PDB entry 4B9W | X-ray diffraction, 2.10 A resolution | chains A and P of the 4 polymer chains in the assembly

Chain A:
Molecule: Tudor domain-containing protein 1
From: Mus musculus
Notes: fragment: extended tudor domain td3, residues 692-892
UniProtKB: Q99MV1 (TDRD1_MOUSE); residues 692-892 here = UniProt positions 692-892
Amino-acid sequence (201 residues; each row starts with the number of its first residue):
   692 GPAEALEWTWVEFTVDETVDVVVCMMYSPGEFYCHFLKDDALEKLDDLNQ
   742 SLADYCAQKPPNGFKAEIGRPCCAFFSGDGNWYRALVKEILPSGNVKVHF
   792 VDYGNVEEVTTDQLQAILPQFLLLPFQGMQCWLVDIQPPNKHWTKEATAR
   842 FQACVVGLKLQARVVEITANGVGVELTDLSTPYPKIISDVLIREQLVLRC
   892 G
Unresolved in the structure: 692-696
Curated features (UniProtKB/Swiss-Prot):
  - mutagenesis: Tyr774 (Y774N: Strongly reduced binding to symmetric dimethylarginines), Asn796 (N796A: Significantly reduced binding to symmetric dimethylarginines)
Reported in the primary citation:
  - contacts within the chain: Trp699-Phe817 (hydrophobic contact), Trp701-Phe817 (hydrophobic contact), Phe704-Phe727 (hydrophobic contact), Phe704-Met820 (hydrophobic contact), Tyr724-Gly795 (hydrophobic contact), Glu708-Lys729, Glu703-Lys729 (backbone contact), Leu739-Arg775 (hydrophobic contact), Phe767-Gly769, Asp770-Tyr774 (hydrogen bond), Arg775-Asp793 (salt bridge), Asn740-Tyr794 (hydrogen bond), Asn796-Glu798, Arg775-Ile808 (hydrophobic contact), Arg775-Phe812 (backbone contact), Arg775-Leu815 (backbone contact), Arg775-Pro816 (backbone contact), Arg775-Phe817 (hydrophobic contact)
  - mutagenesis - Y774N (Kd 270 uM), N796A (KD 1.4 mM): decreased binding to Piwi-like protein 2 (chain P)
  - mutagenesis - Y774A: abolished binding to Piwi-like protein 2 (chain P)

Chain P:
Molecule: Piwi-like protein 2
Notes: fragment: n-terminal peptide containing methylated arg45, residues 38-50
UniProtKB: Q8CDG1 (PIWL2_MOUSE); numbering as in UniProt (aligned over 38-50)
Amino-acid sequence (13 residues; each row starts with the number of its first residue):
    38 GRAGPAGRGLVFR
Unresolved in the structure: 38-42
Modified positions: Arg45 (n3, n4-dimethylarginine; 2MR)
Curated features (UniProtKB/Swiss-Prot):
  - mutagenesis: Arg39 (R39K: Abolishes interaction with TDRD1; when associated with K-9; K-45 and K-74)
Reported in the primary citation:
  - contacts within the chain: Leu47-Phe49 (hydrophobic contact)

Chain A / chain P interface:
Pairs across the interface (21):
  Met716(A) - Gly46(P)
  Met717(A) - Leu47(P)  hydrophobic
  Met717(A) - Val48(P)  hydrogen bond (backbone-backbone)
  Tyr718(A) - Val48(P)
  Tyr718(A) - Phe49(P)
  Tyr718(A) - Arg50(P)  hydrogen bond (backbone-backbone)
  Ser719(A) - Arg50(P)
  Glu722(A) - Arg50(P)  salt bridge
  Phe767(A) - Gly44(P)
  Phe767(A) - Arg45(P)
  Gly769(A) - Ala43(P)
  Asp770(A) - Arg45(P)
  Tyr774(A) - Arg45(P)
  Phe791(A) - Arg45(P)
  Tyr794(A) - Arg45(P)
  Asn796(A) - Arg45(P)
  Trp834(A) - Arg50(P)
  Lys836(A) - Phe49(P)
  Thr839(A) - Phe49(P)
  Ala840(A) - Phe49(P)
  Gln843(A) - Leu47(P)
Other interface residues (no listed pair), chain A (18 interface residues in all): Cys715
Interface features reported in the paper:
  - residue pairs: Met716(A)-Gly46(P) (hydrophobic contact), Met716(A)-Val48(P) (hydrophobic contact), Met717(A)-Leu47(P) (hydrophobic contact), Met717(A)-Val48(P) (backbone contact), Tyr718(A)-Arg50(P), Tyr718(A)-Val48(P) (hydrophobic contact), Glu722(A)-Arg50(P) (salt bridge), Phe767(A)-Gly44(P) (hydrophobic contact), Lys836(A)-Phe49(P) (hydrophobic contact), Thr839(A)-Arg50(P) (water-mediated contact)
  - interface residues, chain A: Met716(A), Phe767(A), Tyr774(A), Phe791(A), Tyr794(A), Asn796(A), Lys836(A), Gln843(A)
  - hot spots on chain A (mutagenesis) - N796A (KD 1.4 mM): decreased binding to Piwi-like protein 2 (chain P)

Overview:
18 residues of chain A and 8 residues of chain P are in contact; the contacts include 2 hydrogen bonds and 1
salt bridge. Among the polar pairs are Glu722(A)-Arg50(P), Met717(A)-Val48(P) and Tyr718(A)-Arg50(P). The
authors report hydrophobic contacts between Met716(A) and Gly46(P), Met716(A) and Val48(P) and Met717(A) and
Leu47(P) among others; a backbone contact between Met717(A) and Val48(P); a contact between Tyr718(A) and
Arg50(P). The paper reports that Y774N and N796A of chain A reduce binding to Piwi-like protein 2 (chain P);
interface residues Met716(A), Phe767(A) and Tyr774(A) among others.
Here chain A is Tudor domain-containing protein 1 (Mus musculus) and chain P is Piwi-like protein 2. Entry
4B9W (Structure of extended Tudor domain TD3 from mouse TDRD1 in complex with MILI peptide containing
dimethylarginine ...) was determined by X-ray diffraction (same publication as 4B9X).
